PDB entry 8A1X | electron microscopy, 3.20 A resolution | chains C and E of the 6 polymer chains in the assembly

== Chain C ==
Protein: Na(+)-translocating NADH-quinone reductase subunit C
Organism: Vibrio cholerae
Notes: EC 7.2.1.1
UniProt: A0A085R7S2 (A0A085R7S2_VIBCL); residue numbers follow UniProt; this construct covers 1-257
Chain sequence (257 residues; row label = number of the first residue in the row):
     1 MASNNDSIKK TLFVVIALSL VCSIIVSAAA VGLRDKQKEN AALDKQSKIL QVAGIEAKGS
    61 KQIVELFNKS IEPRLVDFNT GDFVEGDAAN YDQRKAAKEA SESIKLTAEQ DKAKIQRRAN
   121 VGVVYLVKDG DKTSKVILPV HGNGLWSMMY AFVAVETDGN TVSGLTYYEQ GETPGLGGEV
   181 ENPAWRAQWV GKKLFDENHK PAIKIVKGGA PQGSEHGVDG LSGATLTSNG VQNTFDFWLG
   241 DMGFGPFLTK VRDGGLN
Unresolved in the structure: 1-6, 255-257
Covalent attachments: flavin mononucleotide (FMN) linked to Thr225
Ligand contacts: FMN (flavin mononucleotide): Leu145, Trp146, Glu172, Thr173, Leu176, Gly177, Lys207, Gly223, Ala224, Leu226, Thr227

== Chain E ==
Protein: Na(+)-translocating NADH-quinone reductase subunit E
Organism: Vibrio cholerae
Notes: EC 7.2.1.1
UniProt: A0A085QWM0 (A0A085QWM0_VIBCL); residues 1-198 here = UniProt positions 1-198
Chain sequence (198 residues; row label = number of the first residue in the row):
     1 MEHYISLLVK SIFIENMALS FFLGMCTFLA VSKKVKTSFG LGIAVIVVLT ISVPVNNLVY
    61 NLVLKPDALV EGVDLSFLNF ITFIGVIAAL VQILEMILDR FFPPLYNALG IFLPLITVNC
   121 AIFGGVSFMV QRDYSFAESV VYGFGSGVGW MLAIVALAGI REKMKYSDVP PGLRGLGITF
   181 ITAGLMALGF MSFSGVQL
Unresolved in the structure: 1, 197-198
Ion coordination: 2Fe-2S cluster Fe: Cys26, Cys120 (shared with 2 residues of chain D)
Ligand contacts: 2Fe-2S cluster (FES): Gly24, Met25, Cys26, Thr27, Cys120

== How chain C and chain E interact ==
Contacting residue pairs - 7 pairs, chain C then chain E:
  Ser27(C) with Phe77(E)
  Ala30(C) with Phe77(E), hydrophobic
  Arg34(C) with Asp74(E), salt bridge; Phe77(E)
  Lys98(C) with Asp133(E), salt bridge
  Trp146(C) with Ser194(E); Gly195(E)
Other interface residues (no listed pair), chain C (7 interface residues in all): Val26, Leu145
Other interface residues (no listed pair), chain E (6 interface residues in all): Leu78

== In short ==
7 residues of chain C face 6 of chain E across their interface, with 2 salt bridges. Polar pairs include
Arg34(C)-Asp74(E) and Lys98(C)-Asp133(E). Bound to chain E: 2Fe-2S cluster. Flavin mononucleotide is
covalently linked to Thr225(C).
Here chain C is Na(+)-translocating NADH-quinone reductase subunit C and chain E is Na(+)-translocating
NADH-quinone reductase subunit E, both from Vibrio cholerae. Entry 8A1X (Sodium pumping NADH-quinone
oxidoreductase with inhibitor DQA) was determined by electron microscopy, deposited together with 8A1T, 8A1U,
8A1V, 8A1W, 8A1Y, 8ACW and 8ACY.
